PDB entry 4FEH | X-ray diffraction, 2.04 A resolution | chain A

== Chain A ==
Protein: oxidoreductase DprE1
From: Mycobacterium tuberculosis
Notes: EC 1.-.-.-
UniProtKB: P72056 (DPRE1_MYCTU); residues 1-461 here = UniProt positions 1-461
Amino-acid sequence (481 residues; row label = number of the first residue in the row; numbers below 1 keep their minus sign (Met-19 is residue -19)):
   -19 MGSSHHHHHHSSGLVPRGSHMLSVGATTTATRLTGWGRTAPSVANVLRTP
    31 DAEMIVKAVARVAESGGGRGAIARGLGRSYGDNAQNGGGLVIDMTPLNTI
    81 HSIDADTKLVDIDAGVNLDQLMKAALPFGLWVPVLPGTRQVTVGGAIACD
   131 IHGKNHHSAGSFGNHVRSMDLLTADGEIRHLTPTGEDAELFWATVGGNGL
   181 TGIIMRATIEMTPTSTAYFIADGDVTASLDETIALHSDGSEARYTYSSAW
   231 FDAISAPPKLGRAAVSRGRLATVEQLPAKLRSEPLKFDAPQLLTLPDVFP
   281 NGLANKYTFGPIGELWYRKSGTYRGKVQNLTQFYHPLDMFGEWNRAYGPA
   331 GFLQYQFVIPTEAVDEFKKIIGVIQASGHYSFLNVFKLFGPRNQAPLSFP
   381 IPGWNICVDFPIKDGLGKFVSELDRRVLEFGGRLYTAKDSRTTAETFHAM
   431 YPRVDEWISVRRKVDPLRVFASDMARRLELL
Not modelled in the structure: -19 to 6, 269-297, 316-322
Differences from the reference sequence: expression tag (-19 to 0)
Small-molecule neighbours: FAD (flavin-adenine dinucleotide): Trp16, Ile52, Ala53, Arg54, Gly55, Leu56, Gly57, Arg58, Ser59, Tyr60, Asn63, Ala64, Met74, Ala94, Pro116, Gly117, Thr118, Gln120, Val121, Thr122, Gly124, Gly125, Ala126, Ala128, Cys129, Ile131, His132, Asn178, Gly179, Gly182, Ile183, Ile184, Tyr415, Ala417
Reported in the primary citation:
  - conformationally variable residues (order/disorder transition): Ala269 to Tyr297, Pro316 to Glu322

== In short ==
Bound to chain A: flavin-adenine dinucleotide. The paper reports conformational variability at Ala269 and
Pro316.
Chain A is oxidoreductase DprE1 (Mycobacterium tuberculosis); the structure, Mycobacterium tuberculosis DprE1
- hexagonal crystal form, was determined by X-ray diffraction together with 4FDN, 4FDO, 4FDP and 4FF6 from the
same study.
